Entry 3J9K (electron microscopy, 4.10 A resolution (low resolution: residue-level contacts below are approximate; hydrogen-bond / salt-bridge calls are withheld)); this record covers chains B and L of the 32 polymer chains in the assembly.

[Chain B (and L)]
Molecule: Caspase Nc
Source organism: Drosophila melanogaster
Notes: EC 3.4.22.-; chain L of this document is another copy of the same molecule, construct and numbering; everything in this record applies to it too
UniProtKB: Q9XYF4 (ICENC_DROME); residues 1-450 here = UniProt positions 1-450
Chain sequence (450 residues; numbered 1 to 450; the number before each row is that of its first residue):
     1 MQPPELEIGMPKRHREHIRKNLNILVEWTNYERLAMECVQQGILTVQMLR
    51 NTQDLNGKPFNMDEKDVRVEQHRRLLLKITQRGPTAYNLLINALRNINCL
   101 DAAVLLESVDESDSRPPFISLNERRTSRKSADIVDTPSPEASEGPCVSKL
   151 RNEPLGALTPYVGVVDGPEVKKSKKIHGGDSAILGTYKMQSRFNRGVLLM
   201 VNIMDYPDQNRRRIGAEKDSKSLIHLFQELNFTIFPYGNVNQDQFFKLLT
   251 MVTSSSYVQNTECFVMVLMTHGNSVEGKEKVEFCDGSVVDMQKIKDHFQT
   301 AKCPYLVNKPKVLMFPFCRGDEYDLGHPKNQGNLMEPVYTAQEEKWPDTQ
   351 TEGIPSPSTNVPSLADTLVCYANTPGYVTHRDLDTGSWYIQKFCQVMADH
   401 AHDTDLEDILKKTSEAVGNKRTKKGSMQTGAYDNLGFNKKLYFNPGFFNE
Unresolved in the structure: 1-9, 112-450
UniProt features mapped onto this chain:
  - region: Ser114 to Arg125 (Required for binding Diap1)
  - active site: His271, Cys318
  - mutagenesis: Leu55 to Val67 (Does not disrupt interaction with Dark but fails to induce assembly of the Dark apoptosome complex), Gln81 to Arg82 (Abrogates interaction with Dark and disrupts Dark-mediated autocatalytic activation of Dronc), Phe118 (F118E: Disrupts interaction with Diap1), Cys318 (C318G: Fails to induce apoptosis)
What the authors report for this chain:
  - contacts within the chain: Lys78-Gln81 (hydrogen bond)
  - self-association interface (contacts with another copy of this molecule): Ile24, Trp28, Leu105, Val109
  - mutagenesis - Q81A/R82A: abolished binding to Apaf-1 related killer DARK
  - mutagenesis - Q81A/R82A: abolished catalytic activity with Apaf-1 related killer DARK

[Chain B / chain L interface]
Pairs across the interface - 20 pairs, chain B then chain L:
  Lys20(B) with Ser108(L)
  Asn21(B) with Val104(L); Ser108(L)
  Asn23(B) with Asp101(L)
  Ile24(B) with Ile24(L); Trp28(L); Asp101(L); Leu105(L)
  Glu27(B) with Trp28(L)
  Trp28(B) with Ile24(L); Glu27(L); Trp28(L)
  Asp101(B) with Asn23(L); Ile24(L)
  Val104(B) with Asn21(L)
  Leu105(B) with Ile24(L); Leu105(L)
  Ser108(B) with Lys20(L); Asn21(L)
  Val109(B) with Val109(L)
Also at the interface, not in a pair above, chain B (13 interface residues in all): Glu16, Glu111
Also at the interface, not in a pair above, chain L (13 interface residues in all): Glu16, Glu111
From the paper, about this interface:
  - interface residues, chain B: Ile24(B), Trp28(B), Leu105(B), Val109(B)

[Overview]
Chain B and chain L each contribute 13 residues to their interface. Curated annotation (UniProt) lists
active-site residues His271(B) and Cys318(B) and 17 mutagenesis sites on chain B. From the paper: Q81A/R82A of
chain B abolish binding to Apaf-1 related killer DARK; interface residues Ile24(B), Trp28(B) and Leu105(B)
among others.
Both chains are Caspase Nc (Drosophila melanogaster). Entry 3J9K (Structure of Dark apoptosome in complex with
Dronc CARD domain) was determined by electron microscopy (same publication as 3J9L).
